Entry 8RWQ (X-ray diffraction, 1.05 A resolution); this record covers chain A.

# Chain A
Protein: Carbapenem-hydrolyzing beta-lactamase KPC
Organism: Klebsiella pneumoniae
Notes: EC 3.5.2.6
Reference sequence: Q9F663 (BLKPC_KLEPN); the author numbering skips numbers that UniProt does not, so the offset changes along the chain: 25-57 = UniProt 25-57; 59-252 = UniProt 58-251; 254-295 = UniProt 252-293
Amino-acid sequence (290 residues; row label = number of the first residue in the row; note: 2 numbers in that range are skipped by the numbering (no residue carries them; nothing is unmodelled there)):
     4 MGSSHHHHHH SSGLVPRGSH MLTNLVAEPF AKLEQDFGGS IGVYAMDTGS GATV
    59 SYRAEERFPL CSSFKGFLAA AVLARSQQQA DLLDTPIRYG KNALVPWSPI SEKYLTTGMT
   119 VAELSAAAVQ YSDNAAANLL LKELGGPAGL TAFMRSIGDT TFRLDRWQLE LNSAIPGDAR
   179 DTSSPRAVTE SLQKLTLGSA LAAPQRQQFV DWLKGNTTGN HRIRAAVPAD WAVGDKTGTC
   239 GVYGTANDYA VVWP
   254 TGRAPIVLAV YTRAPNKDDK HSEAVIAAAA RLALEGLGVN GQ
Unresolved in the structure: 4-23, 295
Cystine bridges: C69-C238
Sequence notes: initiating methionine (4); expression tag (5-24); engineered mutation D89 (Gly88 in Q9F663), Q166 (Glu165 in Q9F663)
What the authors report for this chain:
  - mutagenesis - E166Q: decreased catalytic activity (citing earlier work)
  - mutagenesis - G89D (100-fold): decreased catalytic activity on meropenem
  - mutagenesis - G89D (10-fold): decreased catalytic activity on imipenem
  - mutagenesis - G89D (10-fold): decreased catalytic activity on cephalothin
  - mutagenesis - G89D: unchanged binding to meropenem
  - mutagenesis - G89D (10-fold): decreased binding to zidebactam
  - catalytic residues: S70, K73 (citing earlier work)

# Summary
The paper reports catalytic residues S70 and K73; E166Q reduces catalytic activity.
Chain A is Carbapenem-hydrolyzing beta-lactamase KPC (Klebsiella pneumoniae); the structure, KPC-2 G89D/E166Q
Mutant Apo Structure, was determined by X-ray diffraction together with 8RWO, 8RWP, 8RWR and 8RWS from the
same study.
